Entry 8YJF (X-ray diffraction, 4.40 A resolution (low resolution: residue-level contacts below are approximate; hydrogen-bond / salt-bridge calls are withheld)); this record covers chains A and H of the 8 polymer chains in the assembly.

== Chain A ==
Protein: FACT complex subunit SPT16
From: Homo sapiens
UniProt: Q9Y5B9 (SP16H_HUMAN); residues 644-988 here = UniProt positions 644-988
Chain sequence (350 residues; each row starts with the number of its first residue):
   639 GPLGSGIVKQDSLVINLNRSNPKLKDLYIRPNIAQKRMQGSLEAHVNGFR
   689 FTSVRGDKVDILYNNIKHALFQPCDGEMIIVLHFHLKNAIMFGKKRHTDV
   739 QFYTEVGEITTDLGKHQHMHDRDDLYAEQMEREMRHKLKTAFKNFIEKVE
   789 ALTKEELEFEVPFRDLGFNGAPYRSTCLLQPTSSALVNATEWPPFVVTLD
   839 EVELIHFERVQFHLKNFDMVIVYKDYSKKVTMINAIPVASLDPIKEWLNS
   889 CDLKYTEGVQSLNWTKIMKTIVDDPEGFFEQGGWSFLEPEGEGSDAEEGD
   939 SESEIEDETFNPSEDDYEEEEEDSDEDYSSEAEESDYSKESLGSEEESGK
Disordered / not traced: 639-645, 927-939, 966-988
Construct notes: expression tag (639-643)
UniProt features mapped onto this chain:
  - modified residue: Ser650 (Phosphoserine), Ser658 (Phosphoserine), Lys732 (N6-acetyllysine), Lys786 (N6-acetyllysine), Thr903 (Phosphothreonine), Lys904 (N6-acetyllysine), Ser979 (Phosphoserine), Ser982 (Phosphoserine), Ser986 (Phosphoserine)
  - cross-link: Lys647 (Glycyl lysine isopeptide (Lys-Gly) (interchain with G-Cter in SUMO2))
  - natural variant: Arg734 (R734W: In NEDDFAC; uncertain significance)

== Chain H ==
Protein: Histone H2A type 1-D
From: Homo sapiens
UniProt: P20671 (H2A1D_HUMAN); residues 1-129 here correspond to UniProt positions 2-130 (UniProt number = residue number + 1)
Chain sequence (136 residues; numbered -6 to 129; the number before each row is that of its first residue; numbers below 1 keep their minus sign (Met-6 is residue -6)):
    -6 MVMKDLLSGRGKQGGKARAKAKTRSSRAGLQFPVGRVHRLLRKGNYSERV
    44 GAGAPVYLAAVLEYLTAEILELAGNAARDNKKTRIIPRHLQLAIRNDEEL
    94 NKLLGKVTIAQGGVLPNIQAVLLPKKTESHHKAKGK
Disordered / not traced: -6 to 15, 106-129
Construct notes: initiating methionine (-6); expression tag (-5 to 0)
UniProt features mapped onto this chain:
  - modified residue: Ser1 (N-acetylserine), Arg3 (Citrulline), Lys5 (N6-(2-hydroxyisobutyryl)lysine), Lys9 (N6-(2-hydroxyisobutyryl)lysine), Lys13 (N6-(beta-hydroxybutyryl)lysine), Lys36 (N6-(2-hydroxyisobutyryl)lysine), Lys74 (N6-(2-hydroxyisobutyryl)lysine), Lys75 (N6-(2-hydroxyisobutyryl)lysine), Lys95 (N6-(2-hydroxyisobutyryl)lysine), Lys99 (N6-glutaryllysine), Gln104 (N5-methylglutamine), Lys118 (N6-(2-hydroxyisobutyryl)lysine), Lys119 (N6-crotonyllysine), Thr120 (Phosphothreonine), Lys125 (N6-crotonyllysine)
  - cross-link (Glycyl lysine isopeptide (Lys-Gly)): Lys13 (interchain with G-Cter in ubiquitin), Lys15 (interchain with G-Cter in ubiquitin), Lys119 (interchain with G-Cter in ubiquitin)

== Chain A / chain H interface ==
Contacting residue pairs (20; chain A residue first):
  Gln849(A) - Gln84(H)
  Gln849(A) - Arg88(H)
  Phe850(A) - Gln84(H)
  Phe850(A) - Arg88(H)
  Phe850(A) - Val100(H)
  His851(A) - Arg88(H)
  His851(A) - Asn94(H)
  His851(A) - Gly98(H)
  Asp880(A) - Asn89(H)
  Glu942(A) - Arg77(H)
  Thr947(A) - Arg77(H)
  Glu956(A) - Arg29(H)
  Glu959(A) - Arg29(H)
  Glu960(A) - Thr16(H)
  Glu960(A) - Arg17(H)
  Glu960(A) - Gly28(H)
  Asp961(A) - Arg17(H)
  Asp961(A) - Arg35(H)
  Asp963(A) - His31(H)
  Asp963(A) - Ala45(H)
Interface residues without a listed pair, chain A (15 interface residues in all): Asp945, Asp954, Ser962, Glu964
Interface residues without a listed pair, chain H (19 interface residues in all): Arg32, Gly44, Pro80, Thr101, Ile102

== Overview ==
15 residues of chain A face 19 of chain H across their interface.
Chain A is FACT complex subunit SPT16 and chain H is Histone H2A type 1-D, both from Homo sapiens; the
structure, Structure of human SPT16 MD-CTD and MCM2 HBD chaperoning a histone H3-H4 tetramer and an H2A-H2B
..., was determined by X-ray diffraction together with 8YJM from the same study.
